PDB entry 1HBU | X-ray diffraction, 1.90 A resolution | chains A and B of the 6 polymer chains in the assembly

# Chain A
Molecule: Methyl-coenzyme M reductase I alpha subunit
Source organism: Methanothermobacter marburgensis
Reference sequence: P11558 (MCRA_METTM); residues 2-550 here correspond to UniProt positions 1-549 (UniProt number = residue number - 1)
Chain sequence (549 residues; row label = number of the first residue in the row):
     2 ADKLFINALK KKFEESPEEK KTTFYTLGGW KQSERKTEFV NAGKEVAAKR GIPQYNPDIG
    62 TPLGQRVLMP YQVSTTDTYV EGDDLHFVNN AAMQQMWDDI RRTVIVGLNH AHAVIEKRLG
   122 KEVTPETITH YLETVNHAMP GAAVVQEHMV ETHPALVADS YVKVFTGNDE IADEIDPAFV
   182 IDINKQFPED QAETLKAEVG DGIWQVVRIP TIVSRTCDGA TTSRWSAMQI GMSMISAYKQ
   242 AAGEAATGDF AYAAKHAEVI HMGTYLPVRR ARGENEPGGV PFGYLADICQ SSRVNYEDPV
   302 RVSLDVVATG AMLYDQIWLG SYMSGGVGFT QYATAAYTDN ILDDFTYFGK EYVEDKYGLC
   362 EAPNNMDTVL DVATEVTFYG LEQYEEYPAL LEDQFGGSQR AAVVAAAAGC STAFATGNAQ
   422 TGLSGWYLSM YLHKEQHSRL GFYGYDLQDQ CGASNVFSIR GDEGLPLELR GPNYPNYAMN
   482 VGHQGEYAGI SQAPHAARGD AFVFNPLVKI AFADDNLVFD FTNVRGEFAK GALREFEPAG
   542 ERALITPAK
Not modelled in the structure: 550
Modified positions: His257 (n1-methylated histidine; MHS); Arg271 (5-methyl-arginine; AGM); Gln400 (2-methyl-glutamine; MGN); Gly445 (thioglycin; GL3); Cys452 (s-methylcysteine; SMC)
Sequence notes: modified residue (257, 271, 400, 445, 452)
Metal / ion sites: Na+ site 1: Lys11, Phe14; Na+ site 2: Ile60, Thr62; Mg2+: Glu117, Val124; factor 430 Ni: Gln147 (together with 1-thioethanesulfonic acid); Zn2+: Cys218 (shared with 1 residue of chain D); Na+ site 3: Arg270 (together with glycerol); Na+ site 4: Ala544, Thr547, Pro548
Ligand contacts:
  - 1-thioethanesulfonic acid (COM): Tyr333, Phe443, Tyr444, Gly445
  - factor 430 (F43), molecule 1: Ala143, Ala144, Val145, Val146, Gln147, Met150, Val151, Met229, Gln230, Met233, Ile236, Ala243, Gly244
  - factor 430 (F43), molecule 2: Gly326, Gly327, Val328, Gly329, Phe330, Thr331, Gln332, Tyr333, Phe396, Gly397, Gly398, Gln400, Gly442, Phe443
  - Coenzyme B (TP7), molecule 1: Arg225, Lys256, His257
  - Coenzyme B (TP7), molecule 2: Arg270, Leu320, Met324, Ser325, Phe330, Phe443, Met480, Asn481, Val482
UniProt features mapped onto this chain:
  - binding site (coenzyme B): Arg271

# Chain B
Molecule: Methyl-coenzyme M reductase I beta subunit
Source organism: Methanothermobacter marburgensis
Reference sequence: P11560 (MCRB_METTM); residues 2-443 here correspond to UniProt positions 1-442 (UniProt number = residue number - 1)
Chain sequence (442 residues; each row starts with the number of its first residue):
     2 AKFEDKVDLY DDRGNLVEEQ VPLEALSPLR NPAIKSIVQG IKRTVAVNLE GIENALKTAK
    62 VGGPACKIMG RELDLDIVGN AESIAAAAKE MIQVTEDDDT NVELLGGGKR ALVQVPSARF
   122 DVAAEYSAAP LVTATAFVQA IINEFDVSMY DANMVKAAVL GRYPQSVEYM GANIATMLDI
   182 PQKLEGPGYA LRNIMVNHVV AATLKNTLQA AALSTILEQT AMFEMGDAVG AFERMHLLGL
   242 AYQGMNADNL VFDLVKANGK EGTVGSVIAD LVERALEDGV IKVEKELTDY KVYGTDDLAM
   302 WNAYAAAGLM AATMVNQGAA RAAQGVSSTL LYYNDLIEFE TGLPSVDFGK VEGTAVGFSF
   362 FSHSIYGGGG PGIFNGNHIV TRHSKGFAIP CVAAAMALDA GTQMFSPEAT SGLIKEVFSQ
   422 VDEFREPLKY VVEAAAEIKN EI
Metal / ion sites: Na+ site 1: Asp99, Thr101; Mg2+ near Asp271 (its only coordinating residue here); Na+ site 2 near Asn441 (its only coordinating residue here)
Ligand contacts:
  - 1-thioethanesulfonic acid (COM): Phe361, Ser365, Tyr367
  - factor 430 (F43): Ser365, Ile366, Tyr367
  - Coenzyme B (TP7): Phe361, Phe362, Tyr367, Gly368, Gly369, His379, Ile380, Val381
UniProt features mapped onto this chain:
  - binding site (coenzyme B): Gly370

# Interface between chain A and chain B
Residue-residue contacts (54):
  Val269(A) with Gln183(B); Lys184(B)
  Arg270(A) with Glu186(B); His379(B), hydrogen bond; Ile380(B)
  Arg271(A) with Glu186(B); Ile380(B)
  Phe330(A) with Tyr367(B), hydrophobic
  Lys435(A) with Asp336(B), salt bridge; Glu353(B), salt bridge
  Glu436(A) with Phe340(B)
  Phe443(A) with Phe361(B), hydrophobic
  Tyr444(A) with Val357(B); Ser360(B); Phe361(B); His364(B)
  Gly445(A) with Val357(B); Phe361(B)
  Tyr446(A) with Val357(B)
  Asp447(A) with Val357(B)
  Leu448(A) with Gly354(B); Val357(B); Gly358(B); Val381(B); His384(B)
  Gln451(A) with Gly350(B); Glu353(B); Gly354(B)
  Cys452(A) with Gly350(B); Lys351(B); Gly354(B); His384(B)
  Ser455(A) with Phe349(B); Lys351(B), hydrogen bond
  Asn456(A) with Lys351(B)
  Arg461(A) with Asp228(B), salt bridge; Phe233(B); His237(B), hydrogen bond; Lys386(B)
  Asp463(A) with Tyr190(B), hydrogen bond; Arg383(B), salt bridge; Lys386(B), salt bridge
  Glu464(A) with Lys351(B); Lys386(B), salt bridge
  Pro476(A) with Ile380(B); Arg383(B); His384(B)
  Asn477(A) with His384(B), hydrogen bond
  Ala479(A) with Ile380(B), hydrophobic
  Met480(A) with Phe362(B), hydrophobic; Ile380(B); Val381(B), hydrophobic; His384(B)
  Asn481(A) with Phe361(B)
Also at the interface, not in a pair above, chain A (28 interface residues in all): Pro268, Ser325, Ile460, Gly462
Also at the interface, not in a pair above, chain B (31 interface residues in all): Met226, Met236, Asp348, Thr355

# Summary
28 residues of chain A face 31 of chain B across their interface, with 5 hydrogen bonds and 6 salt bridges.
Polar pairs include Lys435(A)-Asp336(B), Lys435(A)-Glu353(B) and Arg461(A)-Asp228(B).
Chain A is Methyl-coenzyme M reductase I alpha subunit and chain B is Methyl-coenzyme M reductase I beta
subunit, both from Methanothermobacter marburgensis; the structure, METHYL-COENZYME M REDUCTASE IN THE
MCR-RED1-SILENT STATE IN COMPLEX with COENZYME M, was determined by X-ray diffraction, deposited together with
1HBM, 1HBN and 1HBO.
